PDB entry 4M9Y | X-ray diffraction, 4.20 A resolution (low resolution: residue-level contacts below are approximate; hydrogen-bond / salt-bridge calls are withheld) | chains A and B of the 4 polymer chains in the assembly

# Chain A (and B)
Name: Cell death protein 4
Source organism: Caenorhabditis elegans
Notes: chain B of this document is another copy of the same molecule, construct and numbering; everything in this record applies to it too
Reference sequence: P30429 (CED4_CAEEL); numbering as in UniProt (aligned over 1-549)
Amino-acid sequence (549 residues; each row starts with the number of its first residue):
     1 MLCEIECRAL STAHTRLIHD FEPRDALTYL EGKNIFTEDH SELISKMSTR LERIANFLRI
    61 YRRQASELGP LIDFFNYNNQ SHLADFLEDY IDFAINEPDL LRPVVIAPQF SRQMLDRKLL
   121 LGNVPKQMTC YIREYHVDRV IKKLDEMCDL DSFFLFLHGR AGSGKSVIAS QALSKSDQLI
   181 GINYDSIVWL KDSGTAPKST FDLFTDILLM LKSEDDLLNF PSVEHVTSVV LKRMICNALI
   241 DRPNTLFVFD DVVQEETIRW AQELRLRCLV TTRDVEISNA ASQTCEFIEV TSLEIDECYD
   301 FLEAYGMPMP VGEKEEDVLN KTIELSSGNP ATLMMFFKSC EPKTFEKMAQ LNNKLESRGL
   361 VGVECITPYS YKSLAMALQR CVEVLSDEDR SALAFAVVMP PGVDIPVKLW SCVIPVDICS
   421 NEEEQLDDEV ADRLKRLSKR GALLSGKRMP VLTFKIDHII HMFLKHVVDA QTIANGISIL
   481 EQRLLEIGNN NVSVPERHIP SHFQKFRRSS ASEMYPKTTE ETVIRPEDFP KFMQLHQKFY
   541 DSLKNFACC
Not modelled in the structure: 418-423, 488-520 (chain B: 417-425, 492-520)
Modified residues: Mse-1, Mse-47, Mse-114, Mse-128, Mse-147, Mse-210, Mse-234, Mse-307, Mse-309, Mse-334, Mse-335, Mse-348, Mse-376, Mse-399, Mse-449, Mse-462, Mse-533 (selenomethionine; parent Met); Mse-514 (selenomethionine)
Metal / ion sites: Mg2+: Ser-166, Asp-250 (together with ATP)
Small-molecule neighbours: ATP (adenosine-5'-triphosphate): Mse-128, Tyr-131, Arg-160, Ala-161, Gly-162, Ser-163, Gly-164, Lys-165, Ser-166, Val-167, Gln-171, Lys-191, Asp-251, Arg-273, Phe-301, Tyr-305, Pro-330, Ala-331, Mse-334, Thr-367, Pro-368, Tyr-369
UniProt features mapped onto this chain:
  - binding site (ATP): Tyr-131, Gly-162, Gly-164, Lys-165, Ser-166, Val-167, Arg-273, Thr-367, Tyr-369
  - binding site (Mg(2+)): Ser-166
  - mutagenesis: Gln-80 to Cys-549 (In n1162; reduces the number of apoptotic corpses and restores the number of male tail rays in an icd-1 RNAi background), Val-230 (V230D: Loss of dimerization without affecting interaction with ced-9, loss of ced-3 activation and severe reduction in the number of cell corpses in embryos in a ced-1 mutant background ...), Arg-233 (R233E: Severe reduction in the number of cell corpses in embryos in a ced-1 mutant background ...), Mse-234 (M234E: Loss of dimerization without affecting interaction with ced-9, loss of ced-3 activation and severe reduction in the number of cell corpses in embryos in a ced-1 mutant background ...), Asp-250 to Asp-251 (Severe reduction in the number of cell corpses in embryos in a ced-1 mutant background), Ile-258 (I258N: In n1948; no effect on the interaction with mac-1), Ala-394 (A394W: Reduced interaction with ced-3)
Reported in the primary citation:
  - mutagenesis - A394W: abolished catalytic activity (autocatalytic processing of CED-3)
  - mutagenesis - L2F, G162E, S163F: decreased stability (proposed by the authors, not directly observed)
  - mutagenesis - A394W: unchanged catalytic activity (protease activity of the processed CED-3)

# How chain A and chain B interact
Residue-residue contacts - 68 pairs, chain A then chain B:
  His-19(A) / Mse-1(B)
  Asp-20(A) / Arg-63(B)
  Phe-21(A) / Arg-63(B)
  Glu-22(A) / Arg-59(B)
  Glu-22(A) / Arg-63(B)
  Asp-25(A) / His-40(B)
  Tyr-77(A) / Thr-37(B)
  Tyr-77(A) / Asp-39(B)
  Asn-78(A) / Thr-37(B)
  Asn-78(A) / Asp-39(B)
  Asn-78(A) / His-40(B)
  Asn-78(A) / Gln-64(B)
  Asn-79(A) / Asn-34(B)
  Asn-79(A) / Ile-35(B)
  Asn-79(A) / Phe-36(B)
  Asn-79(A) / Gln-64(B)
  Gln-80(A) / Arg-63(B)
  Gln-80(A) / Gln-64(B)
  His-82(A) / Gln-64(B)
  His-82(A) / Ser-66(B)
  Asp-116(A) / Asp-151(B)
  Asp-116(A) / Arg-265(B)
  Arg-117(A) / Cys-236(B)
  Arg-117(A) / Ile-240(B)
  Leu-119(A) / Arg-265(B)
  Leu-120(A) / Cys-236(B)
  Leu-120(A) / Leu-264(B)
  Leu-120(A) / Arg-265(B)
  Leu-121(A) / Arg-233(B)
  Leu-121(A) / Cys-236(B)
  Asn-123(A) / Cys-236(B)
  Val-124(A) / Arg-265(B)
  Pro-125(A) / Arg-265(B)
  Lys-126(A) / Arg-265(B)
  Lys-126(A) / Ser-282(B)
  Lys-126(A) / Gln-283(B)
  Mse-128(A) / Ser-282(B)
  Leu-190(A) / Val-229(B)
  Asp-206(A) / Thr-227(B)
  Asp-206(A) / Val-229(B)
  Mse-210(A) / Arg-233(B)
  Lys-212(A) / Arg-233(B)
  Glu-214(A) / Arg-233(B)
  Glu-214(A) / Asn-237(B)
  Leu-217(A) / Arg-233(B)
  Leu-217(A) / Asn-237(B)
  Lys-338(A) / Asn-279(B)
  Glu-341(A) / Asp-432(B)
  Glu-341(A) / Lys-435(B)
  Glu-341(A) / Arg-436(B)
  Pro-342(A) / Arg-448(B)
  Thr-344(A) / Arg-448(B)
  Lys-347(A) / Asp-432(B)
  Gln-350(A) / Asp-428(B)
  Gln-350(A) / Asp-432(B)
  Lys-354(A) / Glu-429(B)
  Arg-358(A) / Glu-429(B)
  Ile-366(A) / Arg-259(B)
  Ile-366(A) / Glu-276(B)
  Ile-366(A) / Asn-279(B)
  Ile-366(A) / Ala-280(B)
  Thr-367(A) / Arg-259(B)
  Thr-367(A) / Asn-279(B)
  Pro-368(A) / Arg-259(B)
  Pro-368(A) / Asn-279(B)
  Pro-368(A) / Ala-280(B)
  Pro-368(A) / Ser-282(B)
  Tyr-369(A) / Arg-259(B)
Other interface residues (no listed pair), chain A (44 interface residues in all): Arg-50, Ser-174, Leu-209, Glu-346, Cys-365, Ser-370
Other interface residues (no listed pair), chain B (37 interface residues in all): Val-230, Mse-234, Leu-239, Gln-262, Glu-263

# Summary
44 residues of chain A face 37 of chain B across their interface. Ligands of chain A: ATP. UniProt lists 9
ATP-binding residues, Mg2+-binding residue Ser-166(A) and 9 mutagenesis sites on chain A. The paper reports
that L2F, G162E and S163F of chain A reduce stability; A394W of chain A abolishes catalytic activity
(autocatalytic processing of CED-3).
Chain A and chain B are both Cell death protein 4 (Caenorhabditis elegans); the structure, Crystal structure
of CED-4 bound CED-3 fragment, was determined by X-ray diffraction, deposited together with 4M9S, 4M9X, 4M9Z
and 4M9R.
